Entry 5SZX (X-ray diffraction, 2.25 A resolution); this record covers chains A and B of the 4 polymer chains in the assembly.

== Chain A (and B) ==
Protein: Zta transcription factor
Organism: Epstein-Barr virus
Notes: fragment: DNA binding domain; chain B of this document is another copy of the same molecule, construct and numbering; everything in this record applies to it too
Reference sequence: P03206 (BZLF1_EBVB9); residue numbers follow UniProt; this construct covers 175-236
Amino-acid sequence (62 residues; numbered 175 to 236; the number before each row is that of its first residue):
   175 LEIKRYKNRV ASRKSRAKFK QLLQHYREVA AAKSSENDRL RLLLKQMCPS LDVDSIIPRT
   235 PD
Construct notes: engineered mutation Ser189 (Cys in P03206)
Curated features (UniProtKB/Swiss-Prot):
  - region: Lys178 to Gln195 (Basic motif), Leu196 to Asp228 (Leucine-zipper), Ser229 to Asp236 (Accessory activation domain)
  - site: Ser186 (Recognition of methylation, required for disruption of latency), Arg190 (Recognition of methylation)
  - modified residue: Ser186 (Phosphoserine)
  - mutagenesis: Lys178 to Tyr180 (No effect on homodimerization. Complete loss of interaction with host CEBPA), Tyr180 (Y180E: Complete loss of lytic replication and expression of late gene expression. Reduced capacity to interact with viral DNA and oriLyt), Arg183 (R183E: Reduced capacity to interact with viral DNA and oriLyt), Ser186 (S186A: Complete loss of expression of lytic cycle mRNAs/proteins from the methylated or demethylated form of the viral genome. Loss of binding to BRLF1 promoter ...), Arg187 (R187K: Complete loss of lytic replication and expression of late gene expression. Reduced capacity to interact with viral DNA and oriLyt), Lys188 (K188A: Complete loss of lytic replication and expression of late gene expression. Reduced capacity to interact with viral DNA and oriLyt), Ala204 (A204D: No effect on homodimerization. Weakened interaction with host CEBPA), Ala205 to Ala206 (No effect on homodimerization. No effect on the interaction with host CEBPA), Leu214 (L214R: Complete loss of homodimerization; when associated with R-218), Leu218 (L218R: Complete loss of homodimerization; when associated with R-214)
From the paper describing this entry:
  - binding site for the 18-nt DNA strand: Asn182, Ala185, Ser186, Arg190
  - contacts within the chain: Ser186-Arg190 (hydrogen bond)
  - binding site for the 18-nt DNA strand: Ala185, Ser186
  - mutagenesis - S186A: decreased binding to meZRE2
  - specificity-determining residues: Ser186

== Chain A / chain B interface ==
Residue-residue contacts - 37 pairs, chain A then chain B:
  Phe193(A) with Phe193(B); Lys194(B)
  Leu196(A) with Leu197(B), hydrophobic
  Leu197(A) with Phe193(B), hydrophobic; Leu197(B), hydrophobic; Tyr200(B), hydrophobic
  His199(A) with Asp236(B), salt bridge
  Tyr200(A) with Leu197(B), hydrophobic; Tyr200(B); Arg201(B)
  Arg201(A) with Tyr200(B)
  Val203(A) with Ala204(B), hydrophobic; Pro235(B)
  Ala204(A) with Tyr200(B)
  Lys207(A) with Ala204(B); Ser208(B), hydrogen bond; Asn211(B), hydrogen bond (backbone-side chain); Thr234(B); Pro235(B); Asp236(B)
  Ser208(A) with Lys207(B)
  Glu210(A) with Asn211(B)
  Asn211(A) with Glu210(B), hydrogen bond; Asn211(B); Leu214(B)
  Arg213(A) with Ile231(B)
  Leu214(A) with Asn211(B); Ile231(B), hydrophobic
  Arg215(A) with Glu210(B), salt bridge; Leu214(B)
  Met221(A) with Cys222(B), hydrophobic
  Cys222(A) with Met221(B), hydrophobic
  Pro232(A) with Glu210(B)
  Thr234(A) with Lys207(B); Glu210(B), hydrogen bond
  Pro235(A) with Lys207(B)
  Asp236(A) with Lys207(B)
Other interface residues (no listed pair), chain A (28 interface residues in all): Lys194, Ala206, Leu217, Leu218, Ile230, Ile231, Arg233
Other interface residues (no listed pair), chain B (23 interface residues in all): Leu196, His199, Val203, Arg215, Leu217, Leu218

== Summary ==
28 residues of chain A and 23 residues of chain B are in contact, with 4 hydrogen bonds and 2 salt bridges.
Among the polar pairs are His199(A)-Asp236(B), Arg215(A)-Glu210(B) and Lys207(A)-Ser208(B). From the paper: a
binding site for the 18-nt DNA strand at Asn182(A), Ala185(A) and Ser186(A) among others; S186A of chain A
reduces binding to meZRE2.
Chain A and chain B are both Zta transcription factor (Epstein-Barr virus); the structure, Epstein-Barr virus
Zta DNA binding domain homodimer in complex with methylated DNA, was determined by X-ray diffraction (same
publication as 5T01).
